Entry 9NNQ (X-ray diffraction, 2.50 A resolution); this record covers chains A and B.

# Chain A (and B)
Name: Lysine N-acyltransferase MbtK
Organism: Saccharopolyspora erythraea
Notes: chain B of this document is another copy of the same molecule, construct and numbering; everything in this record applies to it too
UniProt: A4F9A2 (A4F9A2_SACEN); numbering as in UniProt (aligned over 1-417)
Amino-acid sequence (441 residues; row label = number of the first residue in the row; numbers below 1 keep their minus sign (Met-23 is residue -23)):
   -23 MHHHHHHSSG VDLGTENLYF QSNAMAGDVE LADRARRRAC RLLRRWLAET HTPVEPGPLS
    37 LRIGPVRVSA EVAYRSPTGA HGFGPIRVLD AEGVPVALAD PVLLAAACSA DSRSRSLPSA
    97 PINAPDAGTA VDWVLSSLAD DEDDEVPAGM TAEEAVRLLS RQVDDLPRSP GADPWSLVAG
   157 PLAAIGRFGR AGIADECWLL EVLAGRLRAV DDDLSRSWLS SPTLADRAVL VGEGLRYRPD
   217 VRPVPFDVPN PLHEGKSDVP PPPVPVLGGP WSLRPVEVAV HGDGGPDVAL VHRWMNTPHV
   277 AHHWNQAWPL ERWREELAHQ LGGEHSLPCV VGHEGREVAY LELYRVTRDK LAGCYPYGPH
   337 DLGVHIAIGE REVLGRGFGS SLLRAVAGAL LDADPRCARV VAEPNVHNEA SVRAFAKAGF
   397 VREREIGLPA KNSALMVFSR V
Not modelled in the structure: -23 to -19 (chain B: -23 to -20)
Sequence notes: initiating methionine (-23); expression tag (-22 to 0)
Bound ions: Mg2+ near Asp-12 (its only coordinating residue here)
Reported in the primary citation:
  - catalytic residues: His341
  - mutagenesis - H341F, H341N: abolished catalytic activity
  - mutagenesis - W280F, Q282A, Q282L, E318A, E318K, Y320F, E379K, E379L, E379Q, K407A, K407E: unchanged catalytic activity
  - mutagenesis - Y320A, D325A, D325K, S387A: unchanged catalytic activity on hOrn

# Interface between chain A and chain B
Residue-residue contacts (55; chain A residue first):
  Ser-16(A) - Pro32(B)
  Ser-15(A) - Pro32(B)
  Ser-15(A) - Ala49(B)
  Ser-15(A) - Tyr50(B)
  Ser-15(A) - Arg51(B)  hydrogen bond (backbone-backbone)
  Gly-14(A) - Pro32(B)
  Gly-14(A) - Ala49(B)
  Val-13(A) - Pro32(B)
  Val-13(A) - Gly33(B)
  Gln-3(A) - Glu47(B)
  Ala0(A) - Arg63(B)
  Met1(A) - Pro61(B)
  Met1(A) - Arg63(B)
  Asp4(A) - Pro61(B)
  Asp4(A) - Arg63(B)  salt bridge
  Asp4(A) - Leu74(B)
  Leu7(A) - Pro71(B)
  Leu7(A) - Val72(B)
  Leu7(A) - Ala73(B)
  Arg10(A) - Val72(B)
  Arg14(A) - Val72(B)  hydrogen bond (side chain-backbone)
  Pro32(A) - Ser-16(B)
  Pro32(A) - Gly-14(B)
  Pro32(A) - Val-13(B)
  Gly33(A) - Val-13(B)
  Pro41(A) - Leu111(B)  hydrophobic
  Glu47(A) - Gln-3(B)
  Ala49(A) - Ser-15(B)
  Ala49(A) - Gly-14(B)
  Tyr50(A) - Ser-15(B)
  Arg51(A) - Ser-15(B)  hydrogen bond (backbone-backbone)
  Pro61(A) - Asp4(B)
  Arg63(A) - Ala0(B)
  Arg63(A) - Asp4(B)  salt bridge
  Asp66(A) - Ala115(B)
  Pro71(A) - Leu7(B)
  Val72(A) - Leu7(B)
  Val72(A) - Arg10(B)
  Val72(A) - Arg14(B)  hydrogen bond (backbone-side chain)
  Val72(A) - Leu114(B)
  Ala73(A) - Leu7(B)
  Ala73(A) - Arg14(B)
  Asp76(A) - Asp76(B)
  Val78(A) - Val78(B)
  Val78(A) - Leu79(B)  hydrophobic
  Leu79(A) - Val78(B)  hydrophobic
  Leu79(A) - Leu114(B)  hydrophobic
  Ala82(A) - Val107(B)  hydrophobic
  Ala82(A) - Leu111(B)  hydrophobic
  Val107(A) - Ala82(B)  hydrophobic
  Leu111(A) - Pro41(B)  hydrophobic
  Leu111(A) - Ala82(B)  hydrophobic
  Leu114(A) - Val72(B)
  Leu114(A) - Leu79(B)  hydrophobic
  Ala115(A) - Asp66(B)
Also at the interface, not in a pair above, chain A (37 interface residues in all): Ala8, Val42, Val64, Leu74, Ala83
Also at the interface, not in a pair above, chain B (37 interface residues in all): Met1, Ala8, Val42, Val64, Ala83

# Summary
Chain A and chain B each contribute 37 residues to their interface, with 4 hydrogen bonds and 2 salt bridges.
Polar pairs include Asp4(A)-Arg63(B), Arg14(A)-Val72(B) and Ser-15(A)-Arg51(B). The paper reports the
catalytic residue His341(A); H341F and H341N of chain A abolish catalytic activity; 17 substitutions were
tested in all.
Chain A and chain B are both Lysine N-acyltransferase MbtK (Saccharopolyspora erythraea); the structure, GNAT
family acetyltransferase EryM, was determined by X-ray diffraction (same publication as 9NNR, 9NNS and 9OA7).
